PDB entry 7WFE | electron microscopy, 3.25 A resolution | chains BB and BD of the 16 polymer chains in the assembly

== Chain BB ==
Name: Photosystem I P700 chlorophyll a apoprotein A2
Source organism: Arabidopsis thaliana
Notes: EC 1.97.1.12
UniProtKB: P56767 (PSAB_ARATH); numbering as in UniProt (aligned over 1-734)
Amino-acid sequence (734 residues; each row starts with the number of its first residue):
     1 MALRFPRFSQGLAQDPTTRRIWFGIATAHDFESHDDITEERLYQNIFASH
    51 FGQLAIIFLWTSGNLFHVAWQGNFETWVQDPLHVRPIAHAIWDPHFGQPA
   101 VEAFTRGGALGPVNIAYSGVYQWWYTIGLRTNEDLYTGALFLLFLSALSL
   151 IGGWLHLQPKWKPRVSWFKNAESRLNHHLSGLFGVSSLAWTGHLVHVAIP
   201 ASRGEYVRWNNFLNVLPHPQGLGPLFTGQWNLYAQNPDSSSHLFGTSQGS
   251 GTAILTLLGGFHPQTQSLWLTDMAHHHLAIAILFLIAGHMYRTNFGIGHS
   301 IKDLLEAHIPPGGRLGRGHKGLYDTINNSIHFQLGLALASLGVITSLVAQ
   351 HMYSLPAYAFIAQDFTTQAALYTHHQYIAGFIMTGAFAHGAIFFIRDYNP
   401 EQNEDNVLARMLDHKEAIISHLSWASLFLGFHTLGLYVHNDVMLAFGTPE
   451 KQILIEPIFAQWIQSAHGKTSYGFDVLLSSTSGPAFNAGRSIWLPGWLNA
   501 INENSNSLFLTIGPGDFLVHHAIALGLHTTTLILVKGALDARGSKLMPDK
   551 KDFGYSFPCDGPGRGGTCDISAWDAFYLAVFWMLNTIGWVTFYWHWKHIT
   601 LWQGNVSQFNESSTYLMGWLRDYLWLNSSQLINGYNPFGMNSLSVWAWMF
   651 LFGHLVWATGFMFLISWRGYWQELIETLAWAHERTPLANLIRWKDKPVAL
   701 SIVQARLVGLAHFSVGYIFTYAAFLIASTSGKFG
Not modelled in the structure: 1
Curated features (UniProtKB/Swiss-Prot):
  - binding site ([4Fe-4S] cluster): C559, C568
  - binding site (chlorophyll a): H654, M662, Y670
  - binding site (phylloquinone): W671

== Chain BD ==
Name: Photosystem I reaction center subunit II-2, chloroplastic
Source organism: Arabidopsis thaliana
UniProtKB: Q9SA56 (PSAD2_ARATH); residue numbers follow UniProt; this construct covers 1-204
Amino-acid sequence (204 residues; each row starts with the number of its first residue):
     1 MATQAAGIFSPAITTTTSAVKKLHLFSSSHRPKSLSFTKTAIRAEKTESS
    51 SAAPAVKEAPVGFTPPQLDPNTPSPIFAGSTGGLLRKAQVEEFYVITWNS
   101 PKEQIFEMPTGGAAIMREGPNLLKLARKEQCLALGTRLRSKYKITYQFYR
   151 VFPNGEVQYLHPKDGVYPEKANPGREGVGLNMRSIGKNVSPIEVKFTGKQ
   201 SYDL
Not modelled in the structure: 1-61
Curated features (UniProtKB/Swiss-Prot):
  - region: R137 to T145 (Ferredoxin and ferredoxin-oxidoreductase binding)
  - modified residue: T47 (Phosphothreonine)

== Interface between chain BB and chain BD ==
Contacting residue pairs (28; chain BB residue first):
  I37(BB) with F196(BD)
  E39(BB) with F196(BD)
  L42(BB) with F196(BD), hydrophobic
  I395(BB) with P191(BD)
  R396(BB) with P191(BD); I192(BD), hydrogen bond (backbone-backbone)
  D397(BB) with I192(BD); K195(BD), salt bridge
  Y398(BB) with I192(BD)
  N399(BB) with I192(BD); E193(BD), hydrogen bond
  P400(BB) with S190(BD)
  E401(BB) with E193(BD)
  R542(BB) with S190(BD), hydrogen bond
  D549(BB) with I185(BD)
  K551(BB) with P191(BD)
  D552(BB) with N188(BD); V189(BD); S201(BD), hydrogen bond
  W680(BB) with T81(BD), hydrogen bond (side chain-backbone); L85(BD)
  E683(BB) with L85(BD); R86(BD)
  R684(BB) with L84(BD), hydrogen bond (side chain-backbone); L85(BD)
  R692(BB) with R86(BD)
  K696(BB) with K87(BD); E91(BD), salt bridge
Other interface residues (no listed pair), chain BB (21 interface residues in all): E32, T38
Other interface residues (no listed pair), chain BD (17 interface residues in all): Y202

== Summary ==
21 residues of chain BB and 17 residues of chain BD are in contact, with 6 hydrogen bonds and 2 salt bridges.
Among the polar pairs are D397(BB)-K195(BD), K696(BB)-E91(BD) and N399(BB)-E193(BD).
Chain BB is Photosystem I P700 chlorophyll a apoprotein A2 and chain BD is Photosystem I reaction center
subunit II-2, chloroplastic, both from Arabidopsis thaliana; the structure, Right PSI in the cyclic electron
transfer supercomplex NDH-PSI from Arabidopsis, was determined by electron microscopy (same publication as
7WFD and 7WFG).
